PDB entry 8UAO | electron microscopy, 3.60 A resolution | chains A and C of the 24 polymer chains in the assembly

# Chain A (and C)
Molecule: DpHF18
Source organism: synthetic construct
Notes: chain C of this document is another copy of the same molecule, construct and numbering; everything in this record applies to it too
Amino-acid sequence (240 residues; numbered -13 to 226; the number before each row is that of its first residue; numbers below 1 keep their minus sign (Met-13 is residue -13)):
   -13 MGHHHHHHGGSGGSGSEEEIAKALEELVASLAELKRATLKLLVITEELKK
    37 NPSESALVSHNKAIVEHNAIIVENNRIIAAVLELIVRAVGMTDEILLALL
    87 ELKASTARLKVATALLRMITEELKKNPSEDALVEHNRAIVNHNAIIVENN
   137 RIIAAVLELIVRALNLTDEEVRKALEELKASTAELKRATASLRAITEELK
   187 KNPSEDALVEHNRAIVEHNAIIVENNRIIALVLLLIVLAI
Disordered / not traced: -13 to 0
From the paper describing this entry:
  - self-association interface (contacts with another copy of this molecule): Val29

# Interface between chain A and chain C
Contacting residue pairs - 17 pairs, chain A then chain C:
  Leu10(A) - Val97(C)  hydrophobic
  Glu11(A) - Lys96(C)
  Val14(A) - Ala100(C)  hydrophobic
  Lys21(A) - Glu107(C)  salt bridge
  Glu156(A) - Glu120(C)
  Glu156(A) - Arg123(C)  salt bridge
  Lys159(A) - Glu120(C)  salt bridge
  Arg213(A) - Glu108(C)  salt bridge
  Leu217(A) - Leu101(C)  hydrophobic
  Leu217(A) - Met104(C)  hydrophobic
  Leu217(A) - Ile105(C)  hydrophobic
  Leu220(A) - Met104(C)  hydrophobic
  Leu221(A) - Leu101(C)  hydrophobic
  Leu224(A) - Arg94(C)  hydrogen bond (backbone-side chain)
  Leu224(A) - Val97(C)  hydrophobic
  Leu224(A) - Ala98(C)
  Leu224(A) - Leu101(C)  hydrophobic
Also at the interface, not in a pair above, chain A (17 interface residues in all): Glu3, Ala7, Leu17, Glu163, Ala216, Val223
Also at the interface, not in a pair above, chain C (13 interface residues in all): Ala93

# In short
17 residues of chain A face 13 of chain C across their interface; the contacts include 1 hydrogen bond and 4
salt bridges. Polar pairs include Lys21(A)-Glu107(C), Glu156(A)-Arg123(C) and Lys159(A)-Glu120(C). From the
paper: a self-association interface involving Val29(A).
Chain A and chain C are both DpHF18 (synthetic construct); the structure, DpHF18 filament, was determined by
electron microscopy (same publication as 8UB3 and 8UBG).
